5FWX - chains A and B; structure by X-ray diffraction, 2.50 A resolution.

== Chain A ==
Protein: Glutamate receptor 2
Organism: Rattus norvegicus
UniProtKB: P19491 (GRIA2_RAT); residues 4-379 here correspond to UniProt positions 25-400 (UniProt number = residue number + 21)
Amino-acid sequence (385 residues; row label = number of the first residue in the row):
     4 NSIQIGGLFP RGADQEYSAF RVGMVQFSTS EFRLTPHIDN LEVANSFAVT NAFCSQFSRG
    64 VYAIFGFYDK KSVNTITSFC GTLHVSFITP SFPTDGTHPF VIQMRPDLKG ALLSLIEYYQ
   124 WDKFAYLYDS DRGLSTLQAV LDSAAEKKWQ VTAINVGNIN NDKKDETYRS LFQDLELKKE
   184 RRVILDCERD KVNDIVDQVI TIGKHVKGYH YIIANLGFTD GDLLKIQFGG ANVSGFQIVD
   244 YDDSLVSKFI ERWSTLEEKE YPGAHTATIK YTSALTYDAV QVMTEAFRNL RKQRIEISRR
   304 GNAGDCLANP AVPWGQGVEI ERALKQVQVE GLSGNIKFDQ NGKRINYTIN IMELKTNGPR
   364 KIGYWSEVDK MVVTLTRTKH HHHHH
Unresolved in the structure: 4, 162-172, 204-210, 303-306, 378-388
Construct notes: expression tag (380-388)
Swiss-Prot annotation at these positions:
  - glycosylation (N-linked (GlcNAc...) asparagine): N235, N349
Disulfides: C57-C309
Glycans and other covalent adducts: N-acetylglucosamine (NAG) linked to N349

== Chain B ==
Protein: Glutamate receptor 4
Organism: Rattus norvegicus
UniProtKB: P19493 (GRIA4_RAT); residues 1-380 here correspond to UniProt positions 22-401 (UniProt number = residue number + 21)
Amino-acid sequence (389 residues; row label = number of the first residue in the row):
     1 AFPSSVQIGG LFIRNTDQEY TAFRLAIFLH NTSPNASEAP FNLVPHVDNI ETANSFAVTN
    61 AFCSQYSRGV FAIFGLYDKR SVHTLTSFCS ALHISLITPS FPTEGESQFV LQLRPSLRGA
   121 LLSLLDHYEW NCFVFLYDTD RGYSILQAIM EKAGQNGWHV SAICVENFND VSYRQLLEEL
   181 DRRQEKKFVI DCEIERLQNI LEQIVSVGKH VKGYHYIIAN LGFKDISLER FIHGGANVTG
   241 FQLVDFNTPM VTKLMDRWKK LDQREYPGSE TPPKYTSALT YDGVLVMAET FRSLRRQKID
   301 ISRRGNAGDC LANPAAPWGQ GIDMERTLKQ VRIQGLTGNV QFDHYGRRVN YTMDVFELKS
   361 TGPRKVGYWN DMDKLVLIQD RTKHHHHHH
Unresolved in the structure: 1, 37-38, 379-389
Construct notes: expression tag (381-389)
Swiss-Prot annotation at these positions:
  - glycosylation (N-linked (GlcNAc...) asparagine): N31, N35, N237, N350
Disulfides: C63-C310
Glycans and other covalent adducts: N-acetylglucosamine (NAG) linked to N350

== Chain A / chain B interface ==
Contacting residue pairs - 44 pairs, chain A then chain B:
  N48(A) - S87(B)  hydrogen bond
  S49(A) - H83(B)
  S49(A) - T84(B)
  S49(A) - S87(B)  hydrogen bond (backbone-side chain)
  F50(A) - S87(B)  hydrogen bond (backbone-side chain)
  F50(A) - F88(B)  hydrophobic
  F50(A) - A91(B)  hydrophobic
  F50(A) - C310(B)
  F50(A) - A315(B)  hydrophobic
  T53(A) - F88(B)
  N54(A) - L311(B)
  C57(A) - L311(B)  hydrophobic
  K74(A) - H83(B)
  N77(A) - S55(B)
  N77(A) - K79(B)
  N77(A) - R80(B)
  T78(A) - S55(B)
  T78(A) - T84(B)
  S81(A) - N54(B)  hydrogen bond
  S81(A) - S55(B)
  S81(A) - F56(B)  hydrogen bond (side chain-backbone)
  F82(A) - F56(B)  hydrophobic
  F82(A) - T59(B)
  T85(A) - F56(B)
  H101(A) - R80(B)
  Y131(A) - Q147(B)
  S133(A) - Q147(B)  hydrogen bond
  L137(A) - Y143(B)  hydrophobic
  L137(A) - Q147(B)
  Q141(A) - Y137(B)
  Q141(A) - C164(B)  hydrogen bond
  L144(A) - M150(B)  hydrophobic
  L144(A) - A162(B)
  D145(A) - A162(B)
  D145(A) - I163(B)
  D145(A) - C164(B)  hydrogen bond (side chain-backbone)
  A148(A) - S161(B)
  A148(A) - I163(B)  hydrophobic
  A156(A) - M150(B)
  C309(A) - F56(B)
  L310(A) - N60(B)
  A311(A) - N60(B)
  N312(A) - N60(B)
  A314(A) - F56(B)  hydrophobic
Other interface residues (no listed pair), chain A (30 interface residues in all): K73, L86, T155, N158
Other interface residues (no listed pair), chain B (27 interface residues in all): C63, L92, T139, G154

== Overview ==
Chain A and chain B form an interface of 30 and 27 residues respectively; the contacts include 8 hydrogen
bonds. Polar contacts include N48(A)-S87(B), S49(A)-S87(B) and F50(A)-S87(B). Covalently linked
N-acetylglucosamine: at N349(A). Covalently linked N-acetylglucosamine: at N350(B).
Chain A is Glutamate receptor 2 and chain B is Glutamate receptor 4, both from Rattus norvegicus; the
structure, Crystal structure of the AMPA receptor GluA2/A4 N-terminal domain heterodimer, was determined by
X-ray diffraction together with 5FWY, 5IDE and 5IDF from the same study.
